Entry 6V64 (X-ray diffraction, 2.29 A resolution); this record covers chains A and B.

Chain A:
Protein: Thrombin light chain
Source organism: Homo sapiens
Notes: EC 3.4.21.5
UniProt: P00734 (THRB_HUMAN); residues 1-14 here correspond to UniProt positions 336-349 (UniProt number = residue number + 335)
Amino-acid sequence (30 residues; row label = number of the first residue in the row; a row labelled like 14A-14M holds insertion residues (14A, then the next letters in order)):
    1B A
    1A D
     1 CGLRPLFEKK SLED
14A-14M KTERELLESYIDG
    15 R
Unresolved in the structure: 15
Ion coordination: Na+: Tyr14J (shared with Tyr134(B) of chain B)
Curated features (UniProtKB/Swiss-Prot):
  - site: Arg15 (Cleavage)

Chain B:
Protein: Thrombin heavy chain
Source organism: Homo sapiens
Notes: EC 3.4.21.5
UniProt: P00734 (THRB_HUMAN); the construct lacks a stretch of the UniProt sequence and is renumbered around it, so the offset changes along the chain: 16-36 = UniProt 364-384; 37-60 = UniProt 386-409; 61-77 = UniProt 419-435; 78-97 = UniProt 437-456; 7 more segments
Amino-acid sequence (259 residues; each row starts with the number of its first residue; note: 2 numbers in that range are skipped by the numbering (no residue carries them; nothing is unmodelled there); a row labelled like 60A-60I holds insertion residues (60A, then the next letters in order)):
    16 IVEGSDAEIG MSPWQVMLFR K
   36A S
    37 PQELLCGASL ISDRWVLTAA HCLL
60A-60I YPPWDKNFT
    61 ENDLLVRIGK HSRTRYE
   77A R
    78 NIEKISMLEK IYIHPRYNWR
   97A E
    98 NLDRDIALMK LKKPVAFSDY IHPVCLPDRE TA
129A-129C ASL
   130 LQAGYKGRVT GWGNLKETW
148A-148F TANVGK
   150 GQPSVLQVVN LPIVERPVCK DSTRIRITDN MFCAG
  184A Y
   185 KP
186A-186D DEGK
   187 RGDACEGDSG GPFVMKSP
204A-204B FN
   205 NRWYQMGIVS WGE
   219 GCD
  221A R
   222 DGKYGFYTHV FRLKKWIQKV IDQFGE
Unresolved in the structure: 148B-148F, 246-247
Cystine bridges: Cys42-Cys58, Cys168-Cys182, Cys191-Cys220
Modified residues: Trp29, Trp51, Trp60D, Trp96, Trp141, Trp148, Trp207, Trp215, Trp237 (fluorotryptophane; FTR)
Ion coordination: Na+ site 1: Tyr134 (shared with Tyr14J(A) of chain A); Na+ site 2: Arg221A, Lys224
Small-molecule neighbours: 0G6 (D-phenylalanyl-N-[(2S,3S)-6-{[amino(iminio)methyl]amino}-1-chloro-2-hydroxyhexan-3-yl]-L-prolinamide): His57, Tyr60A, Trp60D, Glu97A, Asn98, Leu99, Ile174, Asp189, Ala190, Cys191, Glu192, Gly193, Asp194, Ser195, Val213, Ser214, Trp215, Gly216, Gly219, Cys220, Gly226
Curated features (UniProtKB/Swiss-Prot):
  - region: Ala183 to Val200 (High affinity receptor-binding region which is also known as the TP508 peptide)
  - active site (Charge relay system): His57, Asp102, Ser195
  - glycosylation: Asn60G (N-linked (GlcNAc...) (complex) asparagine)

Interface between chain A and chain B:
Contacting residue pairs - 59 pairs, chain A then chain B:
  Cys1(A) with Pro120(B); Val121(B); Cys122(B), disulfide; Arg206(B), hydrogen bond (backbone-side chain)
  Asp1A(A) with His119(B), salt bridge; Arg206(B)
  Ala1B(A) with Arg206(B), hydrogen bond (backbone-side chain)
  Gly2(A) with Trp29(B); Pro120(B), hydrogen bond (backbone-backbone); Cys122(B), hydrogen bond (backbone-side chain); Arg206(B); Trp207(B), hydrogen bond (backbone-backbone)
  Leu3(A) with Trp29(B); His119(B), hydrogen bond (backbone-side chain); Asn205(B); Arg206(B)
  Arg4(A) with Gly25(B); Met26(B), hydrogen bond (side chain-backbone); Pro28(B); Trp29(B); Arg137(B); Trp207(B)
  Pro5(A) with Ser115(B); Asp116(B); His119(B)
  Leu6(A) with Asp116(B)
  Phe7(A) with Glu23(B); Ile24(B); Gly25(B); Met26(B), hydrophobic
  Glu8(A) with Lys202(B), salt bridge; Asn205(B); Trp207(B)
  Asp14(A) with Glu23(B); Met26(B); Arg137(B), salt bridge; Trp207(B)
  Lys14A(A) with Glu23(B), hydrogen bond (backbone-side chain)
  Thr14B(A) with Arg137(B), hydrogen bond; Asn159(B), hydrogen bond
  Glu14C(A) with Arg137(B); Lys202(B), salt bridge
  Glu14E(A) with Lys135(B), salt bridge; Asn159(B), hydrogen bond; Tyr184A(B), hydrogen bond; Lys186D(B)
  Leu14F(A) with Lys135(B); Gly136(B); Arg137(B); Asn159(B); Trp207(B)
  Ser14I(A) with Gly133(B); Tyr134(B); Lys135(B), hydrogen bond (side chain-backbone)
  Tyr14J(A) with Leu129C(B); Tyr134(B), hydrogen bond (backbone-side chain); Met201(B); Lys202(B), hydrogen bond (side chain-backbone); Pro204(B)
Interface residues without a listed pair, chain A (19 interface residues in all): Leu14G
Interface residues without a listed pair, chain B (29 interface residues in all): Tyr117, Asn204B
Disulfides between the chains: Cys1(A)-Cys122(B)

Summary:
19 residues of chain A face 29 of chain B across their interface, with 1 disulfide bond, 15 hydrogen bonds and
5 salt bridges. Polar pairs include Asp1A(A)-His119(B), Glu8(A)-Lys202(B) and Glu14E(A)-Lys135(B). Chain B
binds compound 0G6. From UniProt: 3 active-site residues on chain B.
Chain A is Thrombin light chain and chain B is Thrombin heavy chain, both from Homo sapiens; the structure,
Crystal structure of human thrombin bound to ppack with tryptophans replaced by 5-F-tryptophan, was determined
by X-ray diffraction together with 6V5T from the same study.
